8V3T - chains C and b of the 42 polymer chains in the assembly; structure by electron microscopy, 2.70 A resolution.

== Chain C ==
Protein: Sheath (CD1363)
Source organism: Clostridioides difficile
Reference sequence: A0A9Q7ZU73 (A0A9Q7ZU73_CLODI); numbering as in UniProt (aligned over 1-354)
Chain sequence (354 residues; each row starts with the number of its first residue):
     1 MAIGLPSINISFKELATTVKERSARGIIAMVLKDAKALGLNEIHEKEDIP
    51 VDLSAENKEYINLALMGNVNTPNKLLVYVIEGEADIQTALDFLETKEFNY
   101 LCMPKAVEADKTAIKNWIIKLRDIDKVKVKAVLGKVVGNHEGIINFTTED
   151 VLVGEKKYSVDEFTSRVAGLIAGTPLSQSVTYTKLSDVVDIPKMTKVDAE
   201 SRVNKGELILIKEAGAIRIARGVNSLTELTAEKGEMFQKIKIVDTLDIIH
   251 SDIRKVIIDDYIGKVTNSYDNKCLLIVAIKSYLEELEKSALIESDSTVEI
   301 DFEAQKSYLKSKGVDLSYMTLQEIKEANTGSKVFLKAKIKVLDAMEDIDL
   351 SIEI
Disordered / not traced: 1

== Chain b ==
Protein: Collar (CD1362)
Source organism: Clostridioides difficile
Reference sequence: A0A1X9JZ99 (A0A1X9JZ99_CLODI); residue numbers follow UniProt; this construct covers 1-147
Chain sequence (147 residues; numbered 1 to 147; the number before each row is that of its first residue):
     1 MLKYKEILETIIEILKKNFTESIFIDDESVQGSEGSCFFVSILSVICTPV
    51 MLNTNNKDIVISIKYLPKPQSKSIRMYEISDELNKLFNRNIKVTDRKLNI
   101 TKLEQSIKKEESIYVLNFTFTLNYLDSVYEEDVVYENMKEINLNLGE

== How chain C and chain b interact ==
Pairs across the interface (48):
  Met236(C) with Glu147(b)
  Leu246(C) with Leu145(b), hydrophobic
  His250(C) with Leu143(b), hydrogen bond (side chain-backbone); Leu145(b)
  Arg254(C) with Ile141(b), hydrogen bond (side chain-backbone)
  Ile257(C) with Ile141(b), hydrophobic
  Tyr261(C) with Met138(b)
  Ile262(C) with Met138(b); Lys139(b); Ile141(b), hydrophobic
  Gly263(C) with Asn137(b), hydrogen bond (backbone-side chain); Met138(b), hydrogen bond (backbone-backbone)
  Lys264(C) with Asn137(b), hydrogen bond (backbone-side chain)
  Val265(C) with Asn137(b); Met138(b), hydrogen bond (backbone-backbone)
  Thr266(C) with Glu136(b); Met138(b)
  Asn267(C) with Tyr135(b); Glu136(b), hydrogen bond (backbone-backbone); Met138(b)
  Ser268(C) with Tyr135(b)
  Asn271(C) with Met138(b)
  Leu275(C) with Ile141(b), hydrophobic
  Ile279(C) with Leu143(b), hydrophobic
  Asp301(C) with Asn144(b)
  Asn328(C) with Tyr135(b)
  Gly330(C) with Glu136(b)
  Ser331(C) with Glu136(b); Asn137(b), hydrogen bond (side chain-backbone); Lys139(b), hydrogen bond (backbone-backbone); Glu140(b), hydrogen bond (backbone-backbone)
  Lys332(C) with Glu140(b)
  Val333(C) with Glu140(b), hydrogen bond (backbone-backbone); Ile141(b); Asn142(b), hydrogen bond (backbone-backbone)
  Phe334(C) with Asn142(b)
  Leu335(C) with Asn142(b), hydrogen bond (backbone-backbone); Leu143(b); Asn144(b), hydrogen bond (backbone-backbone)
  Lys336(C) with Asn144(b)
  Ala337(C) with Asn144(b), hydrogen bond (backbone-backbone); Leu145(b); Gly146(b), hydrogen bond (backbone-backbone)
  Lys338(C) with Gly146(b); Glu147(b), salt bridge
  Ile339(C) with Gly146(b), hydrogen bond (backbone-backbone); Glu147(b)
  Lys340(C) with Glu147(b)
Interface residues without a listed pair, chain C (32 interface residues in all): Ile249, Lys272, Val341

== Summary ==
32 residues of chain C and 13 residues of chain b are in contact; the contacts include 17 hydrogen bonds and 1
salt bridge. Polar contacts include Lys338(C)-Glu147(b), His250(C)-Leu143(b) and Arg254(C)-Ile141(b).
Chain C is Sheath (CD1363) and chain b is Collar (CD1362), both from Clostridioides difficile; the structure,
CryoEM Structure of Diffocin - precontracted - Collar, was determined by electron microscopy, deposited
together with 8V3W, 8V3X, 8V3Z, 8V40, 8V41 and 8V43.
